Entry 4Y7W (X-ray diffraction, 2.50 A resolution); this record covers chains L and V of the 34 polymer chains in the assembly.

# Chain L
Molecule: Proteasome subunit beta type-6
From: Saccharomyces cerevisiae
Notes: EC 3.4.25.1
Reference sequence: P23724 (PSB6_YEAST); residues 1-222 here correspond to UniProt positions 20-241 (UniProt number = residue number + 19)
Amino-acid sequence (222 residues; numbered 1 to 222; the number before each row is that of its first residue):
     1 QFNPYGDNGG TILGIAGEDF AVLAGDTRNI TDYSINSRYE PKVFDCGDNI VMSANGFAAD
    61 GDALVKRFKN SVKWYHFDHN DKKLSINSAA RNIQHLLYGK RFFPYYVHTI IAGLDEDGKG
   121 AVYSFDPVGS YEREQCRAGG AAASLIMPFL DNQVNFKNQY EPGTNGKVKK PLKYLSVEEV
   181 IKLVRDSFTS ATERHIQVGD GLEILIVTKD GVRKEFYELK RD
Metal / ion sites: Mg2+: Asp222 (shared with Ile163(V), Asp166(V), Ser169(V) of chain V)

# Chain V
Molecule: Proteasome subunit beta type-2
From: Saccharomyces cerevisiae
Notes: EC 3.4.25.1
Reference sequence: P25043 (PSB2_YEAST); residues 1-232 here correspond to UniProt positions 30-261 (UniProt number = residue number + 29)
Amino-acid sequence (232 residues; each row starts with the number of its first residue):
     1 TTIVGVKFNN GVVIAADTRS TQGPIVADKN CAKLHRISPK IWCAGAGTAA DTEAVTQLIG
    61 SNIELHSLYT SREPRVVSAL QMLKQHLFKY QGHIGAYLIV AGVDPTGSHL FSIHAHGSTD
   121 VGYYLSLGSG SLAAMAVLES HWKQDLTKEE AIKLASDAIQ AGIWNDLGSG SNVDVCVMEI
   181 GKDAEYLRNY LTPNVREEKQ KSYKFPRGTT AVLKESIVNI CDIQEEQVDI TA
Unresolved in the structure: 223-232
Metal / ion sites: Mg2+: Ile163, Asp166, Ser169 (shared with Asp222(L) of chain L)
UniProt features mapped onto this chain:
  - active site: Thr1 (Nucleophile)

# How chain L and chain V interact
Residue-residue contacts (58; chain L residue first):
  Arg28(L) - Leu167(V)
  Ile30(L) - Leu167(V)  hydrophobic
  Asp32(L) - Leu167(V)
  Tyr33(L) - Gly23(V)
  Tyr33(L) - Asn165(V)
  Tyr33(L) - Asp166(V)
  Tyr33(L) - Leu167(V)  hydrogen bond (backbone-backbone)
  Tyr33(L) - Gly168(V)
  Ile35(L) - Trp164(V)
  Ile35(L) - Leu167(V)  hydrophobic
  Arg38(L) - Trp164(V)  hydrogen bond (side chain-backbone)
  Arg38(L) - Asn165(V)
  Phe149(L) - Tyr203(V)
  Asn152(L) - Phe205(V)
  Gln153(L) - Tyr203(V)
  Gln153(L) - Phe205(V)
  Gln159(L) - Phe205(V)
  Gln159(L) - Thr209(V)
  Tyr160(L) - Thr209(V)  hydrogen bond (backbone-backbone)
  Tyr160(L) - Ala211(V)  hydrophobic
  Pro162(L) - Pro206(V)  hydrophobic
  Pro162(L) - Arg207(V)
  Pro162(L) - Gly208(V)
  Gly166(L) - Ala211(V)
  Glu179(L) - Lys201(V)
  Lys182(L) - Gln200(V)
  Leu183(L) - Tyr203(V)
  Arg185(L) - Glu197(V)  salt bridge
  Arg185(L) - Gln200(V)  hydrogen bond
  Asp186(L) - Lys199(V)
  Asp186(L) - Gln200(V)  hydrogen bond (side chain-backbone)
  Asp186(L) - Lys201(V)
  Asp186(L) - Tyr203(V)  hydrogen bond
  Thr189(L) - Arg196(V)  hydrogen bond
  Ser190(L) - Arg196(V)  hydrogen bond
  Glu193(L) - Val26(V)
  Glu193(L) - Lys29(V)  salt bridge
  Glu193(L) - Arg196(V)
  Arg194(L) - Pro24(V)
  Arg194(L) - Ile25(V)
  Arg194(L) - Val26(V)  hydrogen bond (backbone-backbone)
  Arg194(L) - Ala27(V)  hydrogen bond (side chain-backbone)
  Arg194(L) - Lys29(V)
  His195(L) - Pro24(V)
  His195(L) - Ile25(V)
  Ile196(L) - Arg19(V)
  Ile196(L) - Pro24(V)  hydrogen bond (backbone-backbone)
  Ile196(L) - Val26(V)  hydrophobic
  Ile196(L) - Leu167(V)
  Lys220(L) - Asn194(V)  hydrogen bond (side chain-backbone)
  Arg221(L) - Trp164(V)
  Asp222(L) - Arg19(V)  salt bridge
  Asp222(L) - Ile163(V)
  Asp222(L) - Trp164(V)
  Asp222(L) - Ser169(V)
  Asp222(L) - Gly170(V)
  Asp222(L) - Ser171(V)  hydrogen bond (side chain-backbone)
  Asp222(L) - Asn194(V)
Also at the interface, not in a pair above, chain L (33 interface residues in all): Ser34, Leu145, Asn158, Glu161, Gly163, Glu218
Also at the interface, not in a pair above, chain V (32 interface residues in all): Thr21, Asp28, Ser129

# In short
33 residues of chain L face 32 of chain V across their interface; the contacts include 13 hydrogen bonds and 3
salt bridges. Among the polar pairs are Arg185(L)-Glu197(V), Glu193(L)-Lys29(V) and Asp222(L)-Arg19(V). From
UniProt: active-site residue Thr1(V) on chain V.
Chain L is Proteasome subunit beta type-6 and chain V is Proteasome subunit beta type-2, both from
Saccharomyces cerevisiae; the structure, Yeast 20S proteasome in complex with Ac-LAE-ep, was determined by
X-ray diffraction (same publication as 4Y69, 4Y6A, 4Y6V, 4Y6Z, 4Y70, 4Y74 and 34 further entries).
